5N99 - chains D and M of the 8 polymer chains in the assembly; structure by X-ray diffraction, 1.50 A resolution.

[Chain D (and M)]
Molecule: Streptavidin
Source organism: Streptomyces avidinii
Notes: chain M of this document is another copy of the same molecule, construct and numbering; everything in this record applies to it too
UniProt: P22629 (SAV_STRAV); residues -23 to 159 here correspond to UniProt positions 1-183 (UniProt number = residue number + 24)
Chain sequence (183 residues; numbered -23 to 159; the number before each row is that of its first residue; numbers below 1 keep their minus sign (Met-23 is residue -23)):
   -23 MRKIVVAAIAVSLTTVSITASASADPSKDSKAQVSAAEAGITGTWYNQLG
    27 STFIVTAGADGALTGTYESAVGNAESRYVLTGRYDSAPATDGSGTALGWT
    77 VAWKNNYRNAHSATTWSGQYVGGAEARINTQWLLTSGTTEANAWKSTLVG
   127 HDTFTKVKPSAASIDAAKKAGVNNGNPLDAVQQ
Disordered / not traced: -23 to 14, 137-159 (chain M: -23 to 15, 136-159)
Swiss-Prot annotation at these positions:
  - motif: Arg59 to Asp61 (Cell attachment site)
  - binding site (biotin): Tyr43, Tyr54, Trp92, Trp108, Trp120

[How chain D and chain M interact]
Pairs across the interface (15):
  Trp108(D) - Trp120(M)
  Leu109(D) - Val125(M)  hydrophobic
  Leu110(D) - Trp120(M)  hydrophobic
  Trp120(D) - Leu25(M)  hydrophobic
  Trp120(D) - Trp108(M)
  Trp120(D) - Leu110(M)  hydrophobic
  Lys121(D) - Leu124(M)
  Thr123(D) - Leu124(M)
  Thr123(D) - Val125(M)  hydrogen bond (backbone-backbone)
  Leu124(D) - Lys121(M)
  Leu124(D) - Thr123(M)
  Leu124(D) - Leu124(M)  hydrophobic
  Val125(D) - Leu109(M)  hydrophobic
  Val125(D) - Thr123(M)  hydrogen bond (backbone-backbone)
  Val125(D) - Val125(M)  hydrophobic
Interface residues without a listed pair, chain D (9 interface residues in all): Leu25

[In short]
Chain D and chain M each contribute 9 residues to their interface; the contacts include 2 hydrogen bonds. Its
one hydrogen bond, Thr123(D)-Val125(M), is backbone to backbone. UniProt lists 5 biotin-binding residues on
chain D.
Chain D and chain M are both Streptavidin (Streptomyces avidinii); the structure, CRYSTAL STRUCTURE OF
STREPTAVIDIN with cyclic peptide NQpWQ, was determined by X-ray diffraction (same publication as 5N7X, 5N89,
5N8B and 5N8E).
